PDB entry 3VAI | X-ray diffraction, 2.20 A resolution | chains A and P of the 4 polymer chains in the assembly

== Chain A ==
Molecule: Splicing factor U2AF 65 kDa subunit
From: Homo sapiens
Notes: fragment: RNA Binding Domains 1 and 2
UniProtKB: P26368 (U2AF2_HUMAN); numbering as in UniProt; present here: 148-237, 258-336
Chain sequence (174 residues; row label = number of the first residue in the row; note: 20 numbers in that range are skipped by the numbering (no residue carries them; nothing is unmodelled there)):
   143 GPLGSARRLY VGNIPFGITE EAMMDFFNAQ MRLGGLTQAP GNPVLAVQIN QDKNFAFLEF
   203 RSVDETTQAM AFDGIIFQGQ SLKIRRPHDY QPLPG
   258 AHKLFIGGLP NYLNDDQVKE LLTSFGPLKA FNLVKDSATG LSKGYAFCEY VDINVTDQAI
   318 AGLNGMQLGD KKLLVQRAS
Differences from the reference sequence: expression tag (143-147)
Swiss-Prot annotation at these positions:
  - natural variant: Arg-149 (R149W: In DEVDFB)
  - modified residue: Lys-276 (5-hydroxylysine), Ser-294 (Phosphoserine)
Residues lining bound ligands:
  - 1,4-diethylene dioxide (DIO), molecule 1: Pro-144, Leu-145, Gly-146, Ala-148, Tyr-232, Gln-233, Pro-234, Leu-235
  - 1,4-diethylene dioxide (DIO), molecule 2: Asn-268, Tyr-269, Leu-270, Asn-271, Lys-292, Gly-297, Leu-298, Ser-299
From the paper describing this entry:
  - binding site for the 7-nt DNA strand (chain P): Ser-147, Arg-150
  - specificity-determining residues: Asp-293, Lys-328, Lys-329 (proposed by the authors, not directly observed)
  - mutagenesis - D293N/K329Q/L331K/Q333E: unchanged binding to 5'-4rU
  - mutagenesis - D293N/K329Q/L331K/Q333E: increased binding to 3'-4rU
  - mutagenesis - K260A/N289A (36-fold), F304A (73-fold): decreased binding to poly-rU RNA (citing earlier work)

== Chain P ==
Molecule: 7-nt DNA strand
Sequence (7 nucleotides; each row starts with the number of its first residue):
     3 UUUUCUU
Not modelled in the structure: 8-9
Modified residues: BRU (5-bromo-2'-deoxyuridine-5'-monophosphate) at position 5

== How chain A and chain P interact ==
Contacting residue pairs (19; chain A residue first):
  Arg-150(A) / DU6(P)  hydrogen bond to the base
  Arg-150(A) / DC7(P)  hydrogen bond to the base
  Tyr-152(A) / DU4(P)  hydrogen bond to the phosphate
  Tyr-152(A) / BRU_5(P)  stacking on the base
  Gln-190(A) / DC7(P)  hydrogen bond to the sugar
  Lys-195(A) / DU4(P)  hydrogen bond to the base
  Lys-195(A) / BRU_5(P)  salt bridge to the phosphate
  Asn-196(A) / DU4(P)  base contact
  Phe-197(A) / BRU_5(P)  sugar contact
  Phe-199(A) / BRU_5(P)  base contact
  Phe-199(A) / DU6(P)  sugar contact
  Lys-225(A) / DU4(P)  salt bridge to the phosphate
  Arg-227(A) / BRU_5(P)  base contact
  Arg-228(A) / BRU_5(P)  hydrogen bond to the base
  Pro-229(A) / BRU_5(P)  base contact
  Pro-229(A) / DU6(P)  base contact
  His-230(A) / BRU_5(P)  hydrogen bond to the base
  His-230(A) / DU6(P)  hydrogen bond to the base
  Asp-231(A) / DU6(P)  hydrogen bond to the base
Also at the interface, not in a pair above, chain A (15 interface residues in all): Ser-147, Gly-154
Also at the interface, not in a pair above, chain P (5 interface residues in all): DU3

== Overview ==
The interface between chain A and chain P involves 15 residues on one side and 5 on the other, with 9 hydrogen
bonds, 2 salt bridges and 1 aromatic stacking contact. Among the polar pairs are Arg-150(A)/DU6(P),
Arg-150(A)/DC7(P) and Lys-195(A)/DU4(P). The paper reports a binding site for the 7-nt DNA strand (chain P) at
Ser-147(A) and Arg-150(A); K260A/N289A and F304A of chain A reduce binding to poly-rU RNA.
Here chain A is Splicing factor U2AF 65 kDa subunit (Homo sapiens) and chain P is a 7-nt DNA strand. Entry
3VAI (Structure of U2AF65 variant with BrU3C5 DNA) was determined by X-ray diffraction, deposited together
with 3VAF, 3VAG, 3VAH, 3VAJ, 3VAK, 3VAL and 3VAM.
